PDB entry 4Y69 | X-ray diffraction, 2.90 A resolution | chains S and T of the 30 polymer chains in the assembly

== Chain S ==
Molecule: Proteasome subunit alpha type-6
Organism: Saccharomyces cerevisiae (strain ATCC 204508 / S288c)
Notes: EC 3.4.25.1
UniProt: P40302 (PSA6_YEAST); residues 0-233 here correspond to UniProt positions 1-234 (UniProt number = residue number + 1)
Chain sequence (234 residues; numbered 0 to 233; the number before each row is that of its first residue; numbering starts at 0):
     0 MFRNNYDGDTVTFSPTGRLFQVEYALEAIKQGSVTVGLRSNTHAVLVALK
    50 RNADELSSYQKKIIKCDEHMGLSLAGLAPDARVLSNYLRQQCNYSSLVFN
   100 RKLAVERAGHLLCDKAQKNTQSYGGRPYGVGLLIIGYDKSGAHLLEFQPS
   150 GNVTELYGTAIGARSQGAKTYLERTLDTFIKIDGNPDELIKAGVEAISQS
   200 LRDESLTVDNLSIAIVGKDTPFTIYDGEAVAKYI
Not modelled in the structure: 0-2
Curated features (UniProtKB/Swiss-Prot):
  - modified residue: Ser13 (Phosphoserine)
  - cross-link: Lys190 (Glycyl lysine isopeptide (Lys-Gly) (interchain with G-Cter in ubiquitin))

== Chain T ==
Molecule: Probable proteasome subunit alpha type-7
Organism: Saccharomyces cerevisiae (strain ATCC 204508 / S288c)
Notes: EC 3.4.25.1
UniProt: P21242 (PSA7_YEAST); residues -3 to 284 here correspond to UniProt positions 1-288 (UniProt number = residue number + 4)
Chain sequence (288 residues; numbered -3 to 284; the number before each row is that of its first residue; numbers below 1 keep their minus sign (Met-3 is residue -3)):
    -3 MTSIGTGYDLSNSVFSPDGRNFQVEYAVKAVENGTTSIGIKCNDGVVFAV
    47 EKLITSKLLVPQKNVKIQVVDRHIGCVYSGLIPDGRHLVNRGREEAASFK
    97 KLYKTPIPIPAFADRLGQYVQAHTLYNSVRPFGVSTIFGGVDKNGAHLYM
   147 LEPSGSYWGYKGAATGKGRQSAKAELEKLVDHHPEGLSAREAVKQAAKII
   197 YLAHEDNKEKDFELEISWCSLSETNGLHKFVKGDLLQEAIDFAQKEINGD
   247 DDEDEDDSDNVMSSDDENAPVATNANATTDQEGDIHLE
Not modelled in the structure: -3 to 1, 245-284
Curated features (UniProtKB/Swiss-Prot):
  - modified residue: Thr-2 (N-acetylthreonine)

== How chain S and chain T interact ==
Pairs across the interface (66; chain S residue first):
  Asn4(S) - Leu6(T)
  Tyr5(S) - Asp5(T)  hydrogen bond
  Tyr5(S) - Leu6(T)  hydrophobic
  Thr9(S) - Arg126(T)
  Val10(S) - Gln19(T)
  Val10(S) - Asn123(T)
  Val10(S) - Ser124(T)
  Val10(S) - Val125(T)
  Val10(S) - Arg126(T)
  Thr11(S) - Leu6(T)
  Thr11(S) - Gln19(T)
  Phe12(S) - Gln19(T)
  Phe12(S) - Tyr22(T)  hydrophobic
  Phe12(S) - Ala23(T)  hydrophobic
  Phe12(S) - Arg126(T)
  Phe12(S) - Pro127(T)
  Ser13(S) - Tyr22(T)
  Pro14(S) - Tyr22(T)  hydrophobic
  Pro14(S) - Lys25(T)
  Thr15(S) - Lys25(T)
  Gly16(S) - Tyr22(T)
  Gly16(S) - Lys25(T)
  Gly16(S) - Ala26(T)
  Leu18(S) - Leu77(T)  hydrophobic
  Leu18(S) - Arg126(T)
  Arg38(S) - Val56(T)
  His109(S) - Arg82(T)
  Cys112(S) - Pro79(T)  hydrophobic
  Cys112(S) - Arg82(T)
  Asp113(S) - Arg82(T)  salt bridge
  Asp113(S) - Asn86(T)
  Gln116(S) - Pro79(T)
  Gln116(S) - Asp80(T)
  Gln116(S) - His83(T)  hydrogen bond
  Gln116(S) - Arg126(T)
  Thr119(S) - Arg126(T)  hydrogen bond (backbone-side chain)
  Gln120(S) - His119(T)
  Gln120(S) - Val125(T)
  Gln120(S) - Arg126(T)  hydrogen bond (backbone-backbone)
  Gln120(S) - Pro127(T)
  Gln120(S) - Phe128(T)
  Ser121(S) - Ser124(T)
  Tyr122(S) - Ser124(T)  hydrogen bond (backbone-backbone)
  Ser149(S) - Pro79(T)
  Gly150(S) - Pro79(T)
  Asn151(S) - Ile78(T)
  Asn151(S) - Pro79(T)
  Thr153(S) - Leu55(T)
  Thr153(S) - Asn60(T)
  Glu154(S) - Leu55(T)
  Glu154(S) - Val56(T)
  Glu154(S) - Lys59(T)
  Glu154(S) - Asn60(T)  hydrogen bond (backbone-side chain)
  Leu155(S) - Leu54(T)
  Leu155(S) - Leu55(T)
  Leu155(S) - Val56(T)
  Tyr156(S) - Leu54(T)  hydrogen bond (backbone-backbone)
  Tyr156(S) - Leu55(T)
  Tyr156(S) - Val56(T)
  Tyr156(S) - Pro57(T)
  Gly157(S) - Leu54(T)
  Lys168(S) - Leu54(T)
  Leu171(S) - Leu54(T)
  Glu172(S) - Ser52(T)  hydrogen bond
  Glu172(S) - Lys53(T)
  Leu175(S) - Lys53(T)
Also at the interface, not in a pair above, chain S (35 interface residues in all): Glu105, Val152, Phe178
Also at the interface, not in a pair above, chain T (30 interface residues in all): Gly129

== Summary ==
35 residues of chain S face 30 of chain T across their interface, with 8 hydrogen bonds and 1 salt bridge.
Polar pairs include Asp113(S)-Arg82(T), Tyr5(S)-Asp5(T) and Gln116(S)-His83(T).
Chain S is Proteasome subunit alpha type-6 and chain T is Probable proteasome subunit alpha type-7, both from
Saccharomyces cerevisiae (strain ATCC 204508 / S288c); the structure, Yeast 20S proteasome in complex with
Ac-PAD-ep, was determined by X-ray diffraction together with 4Y6A, 4Y6V, 4Y6Z, 4Y70, 4Y74, 4Y75 and 34 further
entries from the same study.
